PDB entry 7GW0 | X-ray diffraction, 1.90 A resolution | chains A and D

Chain A:
Name: B-cell lymphoma 6 protein
Organism: Homo sapiens
UniProt: P41182 (BCL6_HUMAN); residues 5-129 here = UniProt positions 5-129
Sequence (128 residues; each row starts with the number of its first residue):
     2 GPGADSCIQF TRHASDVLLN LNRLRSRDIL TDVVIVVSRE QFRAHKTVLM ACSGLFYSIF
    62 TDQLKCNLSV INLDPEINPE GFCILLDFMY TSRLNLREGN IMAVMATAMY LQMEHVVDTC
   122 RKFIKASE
Unresolved in the structure: 2-6, 129
Construct notes: expression tag (2-4)
Ligand contacts: A1ACR (5-[(2,5-dichloropyridin-4-yl)amino]-1,3-dihydro-2H-indol-2-one): Asn-21, Arg-24, Leu-25, Arg-28, Met-51, Ala-52, Cys-53, Ser-54, Gly-55, Tyr-58, Gln-113, Met-114, Glu-115
Curated features (UniProtKB/Swiss-Prot):
  - mutagenesis: Asn-21 (N21K: Abolishes interaction with NCOR2 and HDAC2, no effect on interaction with CTBP1 and transcriptional autoinhibition; when associated with A-116 and 376-Q--Q-379), Ser-59 (S59A: Abolished ubiquitination by the SCF(FBXL17) complex), His-116 (H116A: Abolishes interaction with NCOR2 and HDAC2, no effect on interaction with CTBP1 and transcriptional autoinhibition; when associated with K-21 and 376-Q--Q-379)

Chain D:
Name: WVIP tetrapeptide
Sequence (6 residues; each row starts with the number of its first residue; numbering starts at 0):
     0 XWVIPA
Modified residues: ACE (acetyl group) at position 0

Chain A / chain D interface:
Residue-residue contacts (11):
  Cys-8(A) / Pro-4(D)
  Ile-9(A) / Trp-1(D)  hydrophobic
  Ile-9(A) / Val-2(D)
  Gln-10(A) / ACE_0(D)
  Gln-10(A) / Trp-1(D)
  Gln-10(A) / Val-2(D)  hydrogen bond (backbone-backbone)
  Gln-10(A) / Pro-4(D)
  Phe-11(A) / ACE_0(D)
  Phe-11(A) / Trp-1(D)
  Thr-12(A) / ACE_0(D)  hydrogen bond (backbone-backbone)
  Thr-12(A) / Val-2(D)
Also at the interface, not in a pair above, chain D (5 interface residues in all): Ile-3

Overview:
The chain A/chain D interface involves 5 residues from each chain, with 2 hydrogen bonds. Backbone hydrogen
bonds pair Gln-10(A)/Val-2(D) and Thr-12(A)/ACE_0(D). Ligands of chain A: compound A1ACR. Curated annotation
(UniProt) lists 3 mutagenesis sites on chain A.
Here chain A is B-cell lymphoma 6 protein (Homo sapiens) and chain D is WVIP tetrapeptide. Entry 7GW0 (Crystal
Structure of B-cell lymphoma 6 protein BTB domain in complex with ligand 4 at 21.00 ...) was determined by
X-ray diffraction (same publication as 7GUD, 7GUE, 7GUF, 7GUG, 7GUH, 7GUI and 126 further entries).
